7EJI - chains B and D of the 4 polymer chains in the assembly; structure by X-ray diffraction, 1.56 A resolution.

== Chain B (and D) ==
Name: 3-alpha-(Or 20-beta)-hydroxysteroid dehydrogenase
Organism: Lactobacillus kefiri
Notes: chain D of this document is another copy of the same molecule, construct and numbering; everything in this record applies to it too
UniProtKB: Q6WVP7 (Q6WVP7_LACKE); numbering as in UniProt (aligned over 1-252)
Amino-acid sequence (253 residues; numbered 0 to 252; the number before each row is that of its first residue; numbering starts at 0):
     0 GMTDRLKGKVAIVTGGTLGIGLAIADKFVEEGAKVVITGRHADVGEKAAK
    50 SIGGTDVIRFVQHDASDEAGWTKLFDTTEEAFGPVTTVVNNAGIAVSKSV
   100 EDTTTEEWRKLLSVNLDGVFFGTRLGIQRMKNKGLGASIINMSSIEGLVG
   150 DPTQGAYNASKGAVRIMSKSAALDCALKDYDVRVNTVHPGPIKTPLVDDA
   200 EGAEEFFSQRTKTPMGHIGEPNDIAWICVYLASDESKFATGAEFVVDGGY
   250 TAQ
Unresolved in the structure: 0-1 (chain D: 0)
Construct notes: expression tag (0); engineered mutation Leu147 (Phe in Q6WVP7), Gln153 (Leu in Q6WVP7), Pro190 (Tyr in Q6WVP7), Ala199 (Leu in Q6WVP7), Phe205 (Met in Q6WVP7), Phe206 (Met in Q6WVP7)
Bound ions: Mg2+: Gln252 (shared with 1 residue of chain A)
Residues lining bound ligands:
  - methyl 2-methylprop-2-enoate (J69): Ser143, Ile144, Glu145, Tyr156, Pro188, Gly189, Pro190, Phe206
  - NADP (NAP; NADP nicotinamide-adenine-dinucleotide phosphate): Gly14, Gly15, Thr16, Leu17, Gly18, Ile19, Gly20, Thr37, Gly38, Arg39, His40, His62, Asp63, Ala64, Asn90, Ala91, Gly92, Ile93, Val113, Met141, Ser142, Ser143, Tyr156, Lys160, Pro188, Gly189, Pro190, Ile191, Thr193, Pro194, Leu195, Val196
Curated features (UniProtKB/Swiss-Prot):
  - active site: Tyr156 (Proton donor/acceptor)
  - binding site (NADP(+)): Thr16 to Ile19, Arg39, His40, Asp63, Ala64, Asn90, Tyr156, Lys160, Ile191 to Leu195
  - binding site (Mg(2+)): Gln252

== Chain B / chain D interface ==
Pairs across the interface (73; chain B residue first):
  Thr2(B) - Met1(D)
  Arg4(B) - Met1(D)
  Arg4(B) - Arg4(D)
  Glu30(B) - Met1(D)
  Leu172(B) - Pro213(D)  hydrophobic
  Leu172(B) - Gly248(D)
  Leu172(B) - Ala251(D)
  Leu172(B) - Gln252(D)
  Ala175(B) - Arg209(D)  hydrogen bond (backbone-side chain)
  Ala175(B) - Pro213(D)
  Ala175(B) - Met214(D)  hydrophobic
  Leu176(B) - Arg209(D)
  Leu176(B) - Pro213(D)
  Asp178(B) - Arg209(D)  salt bridge
  Arg182(B) - Met214(D)
  Pro190(B) - Phe237(D)
  Ile191(B) - Phe237(D)  hydrophobic
  Arg209(B) - Ala175(D)  hydrogen bond (side chain-backbone)
  Arg209(B) - Leu176(D)
  Arg209(B) - Asp178(D)  salt bridge
  Pro213(B) - Leu172(D)  hydrophobic
  Pro213(B) - Ala175(D)
  Pro213(B) - Leu176(D)
  Met214(B) - Ala175(D)
  Met214(B) - Lys236(D)
  Met214(B) - Phe237(D)  hydrophobic
  Met214(B) - Thr239(D)
  His216(B) - Phe237(D)
  Ile217(B) - Phe237(D)
  Gly218(B) - Phe237(D)
  Glu219(B) - Lys236(D)  salt bridge
  Asp222(B) - Lys236(D)  salt bridge
  Asp222(B) - Phe237(D)
  Trp225(B) - Glu234(D)
  Ile226(B) - Tyr229(D)
  Tyr229(B) - Ile226(D)
  Tyr229(B) - Val245(D)
  Glu234(B) - Trp225(D)
  Lys236(B) - Met214(D)
  Lys236(B) - Glu219(D)  salt bridge
  Lys236(B) - Asp222(D)  salt bridge
  Phe237(B) - Pro190(D)
  Phe237(B) - Ile191(D)  hydrophobic
  Phe237(B) - Met214(D)  hydrophobic
  Phe237(B) - His216(D)
  Phe237(B) - Ile217(D)
  Phe237(B) - Gly218(D)
  Phe237(B) - Asp222(D)
  Phe237(B) - Val245(D)
  Phe237(B) - Asp246(D)  hydrogen bond (backbone-backbone)
  Phe237(B) - Gly247(D)  hydrogen bond (backbone-backbone)
  Thr239(B) - Met214(D)
  Thr239(B) - Asp246(D)
  Thr239(B) - Gly247(D)
  Thr239(B) - Gly248(D)
  Gly240(B) - Ala251(D)
  Ala241(B) - Val244(D)
  Glu242(B) - Glu242(D)
  Phe243(B) - Phe243(D)  hydrophobic
  Phe243(B) - Val244(D)
  Val244(B) - Ala241(D)
  Val244(B) - Phe243(D)
  Val245(B) - Tyr229(D)
  Val245(B) - Phe237(D)
  Asp246(B) - Phe237(D)  hydrogen bond (backbone-backbone)
  Asp246(B) - Thr239(D)
  Gly247(B) - Phe237(D)  hydrogen bond (backbone-backbone)
  Gly247(B) - Thr239(D)
  Gly248(B) - Leu172(D)
  Gly248(B) - Thr239(D)
  Ala251(B) - Leu172(D)
  Ala251(B) - Gly240(D)
  Gln252(B) - Leu172(D)
Other interface residues (no listed pair), chain B (40 interface residues in all): Asp3, Lys168, Thr212, Ala238
Other interface residues (no listed pair), chain D (38 interface residues in all): Lys168, Arg182, Thr212, Ala238

== In short ==
40 residues of chain B face 38 of chain D across their interface, with 6 hydrogen bonds and 6 salt bridges.
Polar contacts include Asp178(B)-Arg209(D), Glu219(B)-Lys236(D) and Asp222(B)-Lys236(D). Bound to chain B:
NADP and methyl 2-methylprop-2-enoate.
Both chains are 3-alpha-(Or 20-beta)-hydroxysteroid dehydrogenase (Lactobacillus kefiri). Entry 7EJI (Crystal
structure of KRED F147L/L153Q/Y190P/L199A/M205F/M206F variant and methyl methacrylate complex) was determined
by X-ray diffraction, deposited together with 7EJH, 7EJJ, 7VDO and 7VE7.
